Entry 1FFE (X-ray diffraction, 1.69 A resolution); this record covers chain A.

Chain A:
Molecule: Cutinase
Source organism: Nectria haematococca mpVI
Notes: EC 3.1.1.3
Reference sequence: P00590 (CUTI1_FUSSO); residues 1-214 here correspond to UniProt positions 17-230 (UniProt number = residue number + 16)
Sequence (214 residues; row label = number of the first residue in the row):
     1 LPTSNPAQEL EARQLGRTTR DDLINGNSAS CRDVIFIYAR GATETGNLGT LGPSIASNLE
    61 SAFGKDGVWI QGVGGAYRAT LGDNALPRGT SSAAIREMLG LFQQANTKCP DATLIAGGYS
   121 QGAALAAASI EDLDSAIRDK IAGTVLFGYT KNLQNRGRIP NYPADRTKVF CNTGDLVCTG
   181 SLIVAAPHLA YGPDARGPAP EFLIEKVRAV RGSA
Disordered / not traced: 1-16, 214
Construct notes: engineered mutation Ala42 (Ser58 in P00590)
UniProt features mapped onto this chain:
  - active site: Ser120 (Nucleophile), Asp175, His188 (Proton donor/acceptor)
  - site: Gln121 (Transition state stabilizer)
  - modified residue: Gly16 (N-D-glucuronoyl glycine)
Disulfide bonds: Cys31-Cys109, Cys171-Cys178

Summary:
UniProt lists 3 active-site residues.
Chain A is Cutinase (Nectria haematococca mpVI); the structure, Contribution of cutinase serine 42 side chain
to the stabilization of the oxyanion transition state, was determined by X-ray diffraction together with 1FFA,
1FFB, 1FFC and 1FFD from the same study.
